Entry 9RS8 (electron microscopy, 3.70 A resolution); this record covers chains A and B.

[Chain A]
Name: Protein fuzzy homolog
From: Homo sapiens
UniProtKB: Q9BT04 (FUZZY_HUMAN); residue numbers follow UniProt; this construct covers 2-418
Sequence (418 residues; each row starts with the number of its first residue):
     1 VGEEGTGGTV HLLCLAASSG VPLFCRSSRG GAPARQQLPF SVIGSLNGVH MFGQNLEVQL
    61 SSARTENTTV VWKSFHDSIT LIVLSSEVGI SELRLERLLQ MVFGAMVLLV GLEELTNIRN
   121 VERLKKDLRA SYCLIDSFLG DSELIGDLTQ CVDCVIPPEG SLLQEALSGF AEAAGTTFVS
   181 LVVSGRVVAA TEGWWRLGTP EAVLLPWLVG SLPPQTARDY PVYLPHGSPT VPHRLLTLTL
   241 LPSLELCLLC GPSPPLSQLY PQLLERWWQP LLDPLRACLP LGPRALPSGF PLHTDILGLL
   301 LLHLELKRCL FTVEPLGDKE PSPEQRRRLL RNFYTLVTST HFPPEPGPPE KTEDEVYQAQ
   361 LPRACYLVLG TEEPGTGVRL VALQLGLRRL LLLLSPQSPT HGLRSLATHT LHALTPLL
Disordered / not traced: 1-7, 35-37, 252-258, 343-361
Differences from the reference sequence: expression tag (1)

[Chain B]
Name: Protein inturned
From: Homo sapiens
UniProtKB: Q9ULD6 (INTU_HUMAN); residues 1-942 here = UniProt positions 1-942
Sequence (957 residues; numbered -14 to 942; the number before each row is that of its first residue; numbers below 1 keep their minus sign (Met-14 is residue -14)):
   -14 MDYKDDDDKG VPRIPMASVA SCDSRPSSDE LPGDPSSQEE DEDYDFEDRV SDSGSYSSAS
    46 SDYDDLEPEW LDSVQKNGEL FYLELSEDEE ESLLPETPTV NHVRFSENEI IIEDDYKERK
   106 KYEPKLKQFT KILRRKRLLP KRCNKKNSND NGPVSILKHQ SNQKTGVIVQ QRYKDVNVYV
   166 NPKKLTVIKA KEQLKLLEVL VGIIHQTKWS WRRTGKQGDG ERLVVHGLLP GGSAMKSGQV
   226 LIGDVLVAVN DVDVTTENIE RVLSCIPGPM QVKLTFENAY DVKRETSHPR QKKTQSNTSD
   286 LVKLLWGEEV EGIQQSGLNT PHIIMYLTLQ LDSETSKEEQ EILYHYPMSE ASQKLKSVRG
   346 IFLTLCDMLE NVTGTQVTSS SLLLNGKQIH VAYWKESDKL LLIGLPAEEV PLPRLRNMIE
   406 NVIQTLKFMY GSLDSAFCQI ENVPRLDHFF NLFFQRALQP AKLHSSASPS AQQYDASSAV
   466 LLDNLPGVRW LTLPLEIKME LDMALSDLEA ADFAELSEDY YDMRRLYTIL GSSLFYKGYL
   526 ICSHLPKDDL IDIAVYCRHY CLLPLAAKQR IGQLIIWREV FPQHHLRPLA DSSTEVFPEP
   586 EGRYFLLVVG LKHYMLCVLL EAGGCASKAI GSPGPDCVYV DQVKTTLHQL DGVDSRIDER
   646 LASSPVPCLS CADWFLTGSR EKTDSLTTSP ILSRLQGTSK VATSPTCRRT LFGDYSLKTR
   706 KPSPSCSSGG SDNGCEGGED DGFSPHTTPD AVRKQRESQG SDGLEESGTL LKVTKKKSTL
   766 PNPFHLGNLK KDLPEKELEI YNTVKLTSGP ENTLFHYVAL ETVQGIFITP TLEEVAQLSG
   826 SIHPQLIKNF HQCCLSIRAV FQQTLVEEKK KGLNSGDHSD SAKSVSSLNP VKEHGVLFEC
   886 SPGNWTDQKK APPVMAYWVV GRLFLHPKPQ ELYVCFHDSV TEIAIEIAFK LFFGLTL
Disordered / not traced: -14 to 301, 448-455, 496-511, 570-586, 608-622, 649-797, 857-875, 886-898, 926-942
Differences from the reference sequence: initiating methionine (-14); expression tag (-13 to 0)
Curated features (UniProtKB/Swiss-Prot):
  - modified residue (Phosphoserine): Ser670, Ser674
  - natural variant: Gln276 to Leu942 (deletion: In SRTD7/20), Glu355 to Leu942 (deletion: In SRTD20), Ala452 (A452T: No effect on the assembly of the CPLANE complex), Glu500 (E500A: In SRTD20; uncertain significance)

[How chain A and chain B interact]
Pairs across the interface - 73 pairs, chain A then chain B:
  Val42(A) - Asn356(B)
  Ser45(A) - Met353(B)
  Val49(A) - Thr349(B)
  Phe52(A) - Ile346(B)  hydrophobic
  Leu56(A) - Lys339(B)
  Leu56(A) - Val343(B)  hydrophobic
  Glu57(A) - Lys339(B)  salt bridge
  Glu57(A) - Leu369(B)
  Glu57(A) - Asn370(B)
  Val58(A) - Val343(B)  hydrophobic
  Val58(A) - Leu367(B)  hydrophobic
  Val58(A) - Leu368(B)
  Val58(A) - Leu369(B)  hydrophobic
  Gln59(A) - Leu367(B)
  Gln59(A) - Leu368(B)  hydrogen bond (backbone-backbone)
  Leu60(A) - Ile346(B)  hydrophobic
  Leu60(A) - Ser366(B)
  Leu60(A) - Leu367(B)  hydrophobic
  Ser61(A) - Ser366(B)  hydrogen bond
  Ser61(A) - Leu367(B)
  Ser61(A) - Leu368(B)
  Ser62(A) - Ser365(B)  hydrogen bond (backbone-side chain)
  Ser62(A) - Ser366(B)  hydrogen bond (backbone-backbone)
  Ala63(A) - Leu350(B)  hydrophobic
  Ala63(A) - Leu354(B)
  Ala63(A) - Ser364(B)
  Ala63(A) - Ser365(B)
  Arg64(A) - Thr363(B)
  Arg64(A) - Ser364(B)  hydrogen bond (backbone-backbone)
  Arg64(A) - Leu397(B)
  Thr65(A) - Leu354(B)
  Thr65(A) - Thr358(B)
  Thr65(A) - Thr360(B)
  Thr65(A) - Gln361(B)
  Thr65(A) - Val362(B)
  Thr65(A) - Thr363(B)
  Glu66(A) - Thr360(B)  hydrogen bond (backbone-side chain)
  Glu66(A) - Gln361(B)
  Glu66(A) - Thr363(B)
  Asn67(A) - Thr358(B)
  Asn67(A) - Thr360(B)  hydrogen bond (backbone-side chain)
  Thr68(A) - Thr358(B)  hydrogen bond
  Trp72(A) - Leu350(B)  hydrophobic
  Pro362(A) - Leu882(B)
  Arg363(A) - Leu882(B)
  Arg363(A) - Phe883(B)
  Arg363(A) - Cys885(B)
  Ala364(A) - Val881(B)
  Ala364(A) - Leu882(B)  hydrogen bond (backbone-backbone)
  Cys365(A) - Gly880(B)  hydrogen bond (side chain-backbone)
  Cys365(A) - Val881(B)  hydrophobic
  Tyr366(A) - Glu878(B)
  Tyr366(A) - His879(B)
  Tyr366(A) - Gly880(B)  hydrogen bond (backbone-backbone)
  Tyr366(A) - Trp903(B)  hydrophobic
  Tyr366(A) - Val905(B)
  Leu367(A) - His879(B)
  Val368(A) - Val876(B)  hydrogen bond (backbone-backbone)
  Val368(A) - Lys877(B)  hydrogen bond (backbone-backbone)
  Val368(A) - Glu878(B)  hydrogen bond (backbone-backbone)
  Leu369(A) - Val876(B)
  Gly370(A) - Val876(B)
  Gly370(A) - Lys877(B)
  Thr371(A) - Lys877(B)  hydrogen bond (backbone-side chain)
  Glu372(A) - Lys877(B)  hydrogen bond (backbone-side chain)
  Glu372(A) - Leu908(B)
  Glu372(A) - Leu910(B)
  Glu372(A) - His911(B)
  Glu373(A) - Lys877(B)
  Glu373(A) - His911(B)  salt bridge
  Arg404(A) - Leu882(B)
  Arg404(A) - Trp903(B)
  Arg404(A) - Asp923(B)  salt bridge
Interface residues without a listed pair, chain A (34 interface residues in all): Gly53, Val70, Thr340
Interface residues without a listed pair, chain B (40 interface residues in all): Ser342, Val357, Val851, Glu884

[Overview]
34 residues of chain A face 40 of chain B across their interface, with 16 hydrogen bonds and 3 salt bridges.
Polar pairs include Glu57(A)-Lys339(B), Glu373(A)-His911(B) and Arg404(A)-Asp923(B).
Here chain A is Protein fuzzy homolog and chain B is Protein inturned, both from Homo sapiens. Entry 9RS8
(human Fuzzy-Inturned) was determined by electron microscopy (same publication as 9RS6, 9RS7 and 9RS9).
